9GJP - chains 6 and 8 of the 15 polymer chains in the assembly; structure by electron microscopy, 3.40 A resolution.

Chain 6:
Name: DNA replication licensing factor MCM6
From: Saccharomyces cerevisiae
Notes: EC 3.6.4.12
UniProt: P53091 (MCM6_YEAST); residue numbers follow UniProt; this construct covers 1-1017
Sequence (1017 residues; numbered 1 to 1017; the number before each row is that of its first residue):
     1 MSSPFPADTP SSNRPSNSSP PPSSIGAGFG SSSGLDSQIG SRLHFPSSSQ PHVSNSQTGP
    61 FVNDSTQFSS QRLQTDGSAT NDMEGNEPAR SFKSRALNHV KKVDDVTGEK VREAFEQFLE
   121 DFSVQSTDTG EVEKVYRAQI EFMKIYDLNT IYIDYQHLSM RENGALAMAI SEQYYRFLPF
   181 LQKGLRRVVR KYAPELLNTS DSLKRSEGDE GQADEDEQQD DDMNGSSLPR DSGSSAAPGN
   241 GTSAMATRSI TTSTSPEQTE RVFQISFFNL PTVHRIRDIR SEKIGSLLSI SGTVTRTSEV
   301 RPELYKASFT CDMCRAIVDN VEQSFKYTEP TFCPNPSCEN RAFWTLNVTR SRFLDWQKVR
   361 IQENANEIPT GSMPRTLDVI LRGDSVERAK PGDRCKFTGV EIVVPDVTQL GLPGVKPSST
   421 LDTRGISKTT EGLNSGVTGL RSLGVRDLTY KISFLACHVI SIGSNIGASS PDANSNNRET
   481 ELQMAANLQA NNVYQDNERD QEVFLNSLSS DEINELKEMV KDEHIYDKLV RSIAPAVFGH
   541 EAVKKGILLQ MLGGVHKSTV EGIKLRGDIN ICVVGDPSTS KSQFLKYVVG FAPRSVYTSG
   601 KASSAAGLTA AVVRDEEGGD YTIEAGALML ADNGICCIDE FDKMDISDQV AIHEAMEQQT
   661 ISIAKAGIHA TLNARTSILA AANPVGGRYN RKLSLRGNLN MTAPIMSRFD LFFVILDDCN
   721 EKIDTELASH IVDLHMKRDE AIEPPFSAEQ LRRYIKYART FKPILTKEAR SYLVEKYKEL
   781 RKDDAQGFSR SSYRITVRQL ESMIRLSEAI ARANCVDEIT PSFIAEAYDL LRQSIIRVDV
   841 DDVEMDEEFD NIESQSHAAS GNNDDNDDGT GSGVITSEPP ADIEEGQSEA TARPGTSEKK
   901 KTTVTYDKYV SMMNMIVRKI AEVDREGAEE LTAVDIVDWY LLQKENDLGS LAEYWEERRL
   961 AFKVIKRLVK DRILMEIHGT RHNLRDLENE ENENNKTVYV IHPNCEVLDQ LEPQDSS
Unresolved in the structure: 1-99, 124-133, 201-259, 421-444, 464-499, 738-744, 786-792, 835-902, 979-995, 1005-1017
Curated features (UniProtKB/Swiss-Prot):
  - motif: Ser707 to Asp710 (Arginine finger)
  - binding site (ATP): Gly575 to Ser582
  - modified residue: Ser78 (Phosphoserine), Ser249 (Phosphoserine), Ser372 (Phosphoserine), Thr766 (Phosphothreonine)
Metal / ion sites: Zn2+: Cys311, Cys314, Cys333, Cys338
Residues lining bound ligands:
  - ADP (adenosine-5'-diphosphate), molecule 1: Ala536, Val537, Phe538, His540, Pro577, Ser578, Thr579, Ser580, Lys581, Ser582, Gln583, Glu640, Asn683, Leu727, Ile731, Leu734
  - ADP, molecule 2: Glu657, Gln658, Val797, Arg798, Glu801

Chain 8:
Name: Cell division cycle protein CDT1
From: Saccharomyces cerevisiae
UniProt: P47112 (CDT1_YEAST); residue numbers follow UniProt; this construct covers 1-604
Sequence (604 residues; each row starts with the number of its first residue):
     1 MSGTANSRRK EVLRVPVIDL NRVSDEEQLL PVVRAILLQH DTFLLKNYAN KAVLDALLAG
    61 LTTKDLPDTS QGFDANFTGT LPLEDDVWLE QYIFDTDPQL RFDRKCRNES LCSIYSRLFK
   121 LGLFFAQLCV KSVVSSAELQ DCISTSHYAT KLTRYFNDNG STHDGADAGA TVLPTGDDFQ
   181 YLFERDYVTF LPTGVLTIFP CAKAIRYKPS TMATTDNSWV SIDEPDCLLF HTGTLLARWS
   241 QGMHTTSPLQ IDPRANIVSL TIWPPLTTPI SSKGEGTIAN HLLEQQIKAF PKVAQQYYPR
   301 ELSILRLQDA MKFVKELFTV CETVLSLNAL SRSTGVPPEL HVLLPQISSM MKRKIVQDDI
   361 LKLLTIWSDA YVVELNSRGE LTMNLPKRDN LTTLTNKSRT LAFVERAESW YQQVIASKDE
   421 IMTDVPAFKI NKRRSSSNSK TVLSSKVQTK SSNANALNNS RYLANSKENF MYKEKMPDSQ
   481 ANLMDRLRER ERRSAALLSQ RQKRYQQFLA MKMTQVFDIL FSLTRGQPYT ETYLSSLIVD
   541 SLQDSNNPIG TKEASEILAG LQGILPMDIS VHQVDGGLKV YRWNSLDKNR FSKLLQIHKS
   601 KQQD
Unresolved in the structure: 1-14, 159-185, 208-219, 434-470, 596-604

Chain 6 / chain 8 interface:
Pairs across the interface (80):
  Lys144(6) - Thr334(8)  hydrogen bond (backbone-side chain)
  Ile145(6) - Arg332(8)  hydrogen bond (backbone-side chain)
  Ile145(6) - Thr334(8)
  Ile145(6) - Val336(8)
  Tyr146(6) - Arg332(8)
  Asp147(6) - Arg332(8)
  Asp147(6) - Ser333(8)  hydrogen bond
  Tyr155(6) - Ser522(8)  hydrogen bond
  Gln156(6) - Asp518(8)
  Ser159(6) - Lys588(8)  hydrogen bond (backbone-side chain)
  Asn163(6) - Leu586(8)  hydrogen bond (side chain-backbone)
  Asn163(6) - Asp587(8)
  Asn163(6) - Lys588(8)  hydrogen bond (backbone-side chain)
  Met168(6) - Phe521(8)
  Leu270(6) - Leu542(8)
  Pro271(6) - Asp518(8)
  Pro271(6) - Ile519(8)
  Pro271(6) - Ser522(8)
  Pro271(6) - Leu542(8)
  Thr272(6) - Ile519(8)
  Val273(6) - Asp540(8)
  Val273(6) - Ser541(8)
  Val273(6) - Leu542(8)
  His274(6) - Leu523(8)
  Arg275(6) - Ser536(8)  hydrogen bond (side chain-backbone)
  Arg275(6) - Leu537(8)
  Arg275(6) - Asp540(8)  salt bridge
  Asp278(6) - Tyr533(8)  hydrogen bond
  Asp278(6) - Leu537(8)
  Lys283(6) - Leu523(8)  hydrogen bond (side chain-backbone)
  Ser286(6) - Leu523(8)
  Leu287(6) - Leu523(8)
  Leu288(6) - Leu523(8)  hydrophobic
  Asn366(6) - Asp540(8)  hydrogen bond
  Glu367(6) - Asp540(8)
  Arg394(6) - Asp544(8)  salt bridge
  Phe504(6) - Asn546(8)
  Ser507(6) - Asn546(8)  hydrogen bond
  Leu508(6) - Asn547(8)
  Ser509(6) - Met511(8)
  Asp511(6) - Gln507(8)
  Glu512(6) - Lys512(8)  salt bridge
  Glu512(6) - Asn547(8)  hydrogen bond
  Glu515(6) - Tyr505(8)  hydrogen bond
  Glu518(6) - Arg501(8)
  Glu518(6) - Arg504(8)  salt bridge
  Pro745(6) - Arg501(8)
  Phe746(6) - Arg501(8)
  Glu749(6) - Gly550(8)
  Glu749(6) - Lys552(8)  salt bridge
  Gln750(6) - Arg501(8)  hydrogen bond
  Gln750(6) - Tyr505(8)  hydrogen bond
  Arg753(6) - Tyr505(8)
  Arg753(6) - Asn547(8)
  Arg753(6) - Pro548(8)  hydrogen bond (side chain-backbone)
  Arg753(6) - Glu553(8)  salt bridge
  Lys756(6) - Ser545(8)  hydrogen bond (side chain-backbone)
  Arg918(6) - Tyr472(8)  hydrogen bond
  Glu922(6) - Lys475(8)  salt bridge
  Glu926(6) - Lys475(8)  salt bridge
  Leu942(6) - Glu474(8)
  Leu942(6) - Pro477(8)
  Leu942(6) - Leu483(8)  hydrophobic
  Gln943(6) - Glu474(8)  hydrogen bond (side chain-backbone)
  Glu945(6) - Arg486(8)  salt bridge
  Glu945(6) - Arg490(8)
  Asn946(6) - Arg490(8)
  Leu948(6) - Leu487(8)  hydrophobic
  Leu948(6) - Arg490(8)
  Gly949(6) - Glu491(8)
  Ser950(6) - Leu487(8)
  Ser950(6) - Glu491(8)  hydrogen bond
  Leu951(6) - Met484(8)
  Leu951(6) - Leu487(8)
  Leu951(6) - Arg488(8)
  Leu951(6) - Glu491(8)
  Tyr954(6) - Leu483(8)  hydrophobic
  Tyr954(6) - Met484(8)  hydrophobic
  Tyr954(6) - Leu487(8)  hydrophobic
  Trp955(6) - Met484(8)  hydrophobic
Other interface residues (no listed pair), chain 6 (56 interface residues in all): Gly164, Ser171, Asn269, Arg277, Ile462, Trp939
Other interface residues (no listed pair), chain 8 (46 interface residues in all): Phe508, Val539, Ile549

Overview:
56 residues of chain 6 face 46 of chain 8 across their interface; the contacts include 21 hydrogen bonds and 9
salt bridges. Polar pairs include Arg275(6)-Asp540(8), Arg394(6)-Asp544(8) and Glu512(6)-Lys512(8). Bound to
chain 6: ADP. Curated annotation (UniProt) lists 8 ATP-binding residues on chain 6.
Chain 6 is DNA replication licensing factor MCM6 and chain 8 is Cell division cycle protein CDT1, both from
Saccharomyces cerevisiae; the structure, OCCM maturation intermediate stalled with an Arginine Finger mutation
in Mcm5: Conformer 2, was determined by electron microscopy (same publication as 9GJW and 9GM5).
